PDB entry 8G6E | electron microscopy, 2.18 A resolution | chains H and b of the 28 polymer chains in the assembly

== Chain H ==
Molecule: Proteasome subunit beta type-6
From: Plasmodium falciparum NF54
Reference sequence: W7JUG8 (W7JUG8_PLAFO); residues 1-252 here correspond to UniProt positions 31-282 (UniProt number = residue number + 30)
Sequence (252 residues; numbered 1 to 252; the number before each row is that of its first residue):
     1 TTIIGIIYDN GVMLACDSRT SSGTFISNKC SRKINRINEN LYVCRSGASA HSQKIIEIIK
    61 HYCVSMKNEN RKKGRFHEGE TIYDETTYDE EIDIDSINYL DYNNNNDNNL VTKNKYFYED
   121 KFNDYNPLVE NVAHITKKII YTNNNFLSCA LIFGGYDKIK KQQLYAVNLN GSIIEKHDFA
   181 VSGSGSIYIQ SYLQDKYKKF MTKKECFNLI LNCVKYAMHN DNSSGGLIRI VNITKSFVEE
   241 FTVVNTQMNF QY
Unresolved in the structure: 83-88

== Chain b ==
Molecule: Proteasome subunit beta
From: Plasmodium falciparum NF54
Reference sequence: W7K6I2 (W7K6I2_PLAFO); residue numbers follow UniProt; this construct covers 1-265
Sequence (265 residues; numbered 1 to 265; the number before each row is that of its first residue):
     1 MTLGPVVTGT SVIAIKYKHG IMIAADRKAS YGSYAKFQNV ERIFKINNKT VMGFSGELAD
    61 AQYLHELLTR KNINNLSEKK RKEDMYTPQH YHSYVSRVFY VRKNRIDPLF NNIIIAGINS
   121 QKYDNNDDNV LLYTNKNNDD EQNEYKNNEE YKEIHKDDLY IGFVDMHGTN FCDDYITTGY
   181 ARYFALTLLR DHYKDNMTEE EARILINECL RILYFRDATS SNFIQIVKVT SKGVEYEEPY
   241 ILPCVLNSAD YVYPSTLLPP AGCMW
Unresolved in the structure: 1, 139-146

== Interface between chain H and chain b ==
Pairs across the interface - 71 pairs, chain H then chain b:
  R19(H) - A218(b)
  T24(H) - Y180(b)
  T24(H) - R216(b)
  T24(H) - D217(b)
  T24(H) - A218(b)  hydrogen bond (backbone-backbone)
  T24(H) - T219(b)
  F25(H) - Y180(b)  hydrogen bond (backbone-side chain)
  F25(H) - F184(b)  hydrophobic
  F25(H) - R216(b)
  I26(H) - F215(b)
  I26(H) - R216(b)  hydrogen bond (backbone-side chain)
  I26(H) - D217(b)
  I26(H) - A218(b)
  S27(H) - R216(b)  hydrogen bond (backbone-side chain)
  K29(H) - F215(b)
  K29(H) - R216(b)
  K29(H) - N247(b)  hydrogen bond
  K29(H) - Y251(b)  hydrogen bond
  C30(H) - L246(b)  hydrophobic
  C30(H) - Y251(b)  hydrophobic
  R32(H) - D250(b)  hydrogen bond (side chain-backbone)
  R32(H) - Y251(b)
  R32(H) - Y253(b)  hydrogen bond (side chain-backbone)
  R32(H) - P254(b)
  R32(H) - S255(b)  hydrogen bond
  R32(H) - L258(b)
  R32(H) - W265(b)
  N35(H) - W265(b)
  Y42(H) - T256(b)
  Q53(H) - W265(b)  hydrogen bond
  K54(H) - C263(b)  hydrogen bond
  I56(H) - W265(b)  hydrophobic
  E57(H) - C263(b)  hydrogen bond
  K60(H) - P260(b)  hydrogen bond (side chain-backbone)
  K60(H) - A261(b)
  K60(H) - G262(b)  hydrogen bond (side chain-backbone)
  Y102(H) - P243(b)  hydrophobic
  Y102(H) - V245(b)  hydrophobic
  N103(H) - V245(b)
  N109(H) - A249(b)
  L110(H) - A249(b)  hydrophobic
  V111(H) - V252(b)
  V111(H) - Y253(b)
  V111(H) - P254(b)
  V111(H) - L257(b)  hydrophobic
  T112(H) - V252(b)
  K113(H) - P254(b)
  N114(H) - T256(b)  hydrogen bond
  N114(H) - L257(b)
  Y188(H) - Y34(b)
  H219(H) - Q38(b)  hydrogen bond
  N220(H) - Y34(b)
  N220(H) - A35(b)  hydrogen bond (backbone-backbone)
  D221(H) - S33(b)
  N222(H) - K28(b)  hydrogen bond
  N222(H) - S30(b)  hydrogen bond
  N222(H) - G32(b)
  N222(H) - S33(b)  hydrogen bond (backbone-backbone)
  N222(H) - A35(b)
  N222(H) - A218(b)
  S223(H) - S33(b)
  L227(H) - L246(b)  hydrophobic
  L227(H) - Y251(b)
  R229(H) - Y251(b)  hydrogen bond (side chain-backbone)
  R229(H) - Y253(b)
  E240(H) - P254(b)
  E240(H) - S255(b)  hydrogen bond (side chain-backbone)
  E240(H) - T256(b)  hydrogen bond (side chain-backbone)
  T242(H) - V252(b)  hydrogen bond (side chain-backbone)
  V244(H) - V252(b)  hydrophobic
  Q247(H) - N222(b)  hydrogen bond
Other interface residues (no listed pair), chain H (42 interface residues in all): N28, S31, I34, R36, R45, D107, Y116
Other interface residues (no listed pair), chain b (38 interface residues in all): Y214, I241, C244, M264

== Overview ==
42 residues of chain H face 38 of chain b across their interface, with 25 hydrogen bonds. Polar contacts
include F25(H)-Y180(b), I26(H)-R216(b) and S27(H)-R216(b).
Here chain H is Proteasome subunit beta type-6 and chain b is Proteasome subunit beta, both from Plasmodium
falciparum NF54. Entry 8G6E (Structure of the Plasmodium falciparum 20S proteasome complexed with inhibitor
TDI-8304) was determined by electron microscopy together with 8G6F from the same study.
